7CSY - chains B and E of the 6 polymer chains in the assembly; structure by X-ray diffraction, 2.29 A resolution.

Chain B:
Molecule: HTH cro/C1-type domain-containing protein
From: Pseudomonas aeruginosa PAO1
Reference sequence: Q9HVC1 (Q9HVC1_PSEAE); residues 1-101 here = UniProt positions 1-101
Chain sequence (101 residues; each row starts with the number of its first residue):
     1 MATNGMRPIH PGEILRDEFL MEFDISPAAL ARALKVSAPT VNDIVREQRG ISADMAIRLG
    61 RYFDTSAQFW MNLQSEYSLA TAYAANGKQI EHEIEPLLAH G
Not modelled in the structure: 98-101

Chain E:
Molecule: 28-nt DNA strand
From: Pseudomonas aeruginosa UCBPP-PA14
Sequence (28 nucleotides; each row starts with the number of its first residue; note: 1 number in that range is skipped by the numbering (no residue carries it; nothing is unmodelled there)):
     1 A
     3 AGTTAACGCT TAACGTTAAG GGTTAAT

Interface between chain B and chain E:
Contacting residue pairs (12):
  Val36(B) with DG24(E), phosphate contact
  Ser37(B) with DG24(E), hydrogen bond to the phosphate; DT25(E), base contact
  Pro39(B) with DT25(E), base contact
  Thr40(B) with DG23(E), sugar contact; DG24(E), hydrogen bond to the phosphate
  Arg49(B) with DG22(E), phosphate contact; DG23(E), salt bridge to the phosphate
  Gly50(B) with DG22(E), hydrogen bond to the phosphate
  Ser52(B) with DG22(E), phosphate contact; DG23(E), hydrogen bond to the phosphate
  Met55(B) with DG23(E), phosphate contact
Interface residues without a listed pair, chain B (11 interface residues in all): Lys35, Gln48, Asp54
Interface residues without a listed pair, chain E (5 interface residues in all): DT26

Summary:
11 residues of chain B face 5 of chain E across their interface, with 4 hydrogen bonds and 1 salt bridge.
Polar contacts include Ser37(B)-DG24(E), Thr40(B)-DG24(E) and Gly50(B)-DG22(E).
Here chain B is HTH cro/C1-type domain-containing protein (Pseudomonas aeruginosa PAO1) and chain E is a 28-nt
DNA strand (Pseudomonas aeruginosa UCBPP-PA14). Entry 7CSY (Pseudomonas aeruginosa antitoxin HigA with higBA
promoter) was determined by X-ray diffraction (same publication as 7CSV and 7CSW).
